4QPO - chains B and C of the 4 polymer chains in the assembly; structure by X-ray diffraction, 2.00 A resolution.

== Chain B (and C) ==
Molecule: Relaxosome protein TraM
From: Escherichia coli
Notes: chain C of this document is another copy of the same molecule, construct and numbering; everything in this record applies to it too
UniProtKB: P10026 (TRAM1_ECOLI); numbering as in UniProt (aligned over 2-54)
Sequence (53 residues; numbered 2 to 54; the number before each row is that of its first residue):
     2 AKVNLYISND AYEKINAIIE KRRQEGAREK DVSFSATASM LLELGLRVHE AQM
Unresolved in the structure: 53-54 (chain C: fully traced)
Swiss-Prot annotation at these positions:
  - mutagenesis: Asn5 (N5D: Loss of all functions)
What the authors report for this chain:
  - specificity-determining residues: Tyr7

== Interface between chain B and chain C ==
Residue-residue contacts - 8 pairs, chain B then chain C:
  Met41(B) with Gln53(C)
  Leu45(B) with Val49(C); Ala52(C), hydrophobic
  Arg48(B) with Arg48(C), hydrogen bond (side chain-backbone); Glu51(C), salt bridge; Ala52(C)
  Val49(B) with Val49(C), hydrophobic
  Ala52(B) with Leu45(C), hydrophobic

== Summary ==
5 residues of chain B and 6 residues of chain C are in contact; the contacts include 1 hydrogen bond and 1
salt bridge. Among the polar pairs are Arg48(B)-Glu51(C) and Arg48(B)-Arg48(C). Curated annotation (UniProt)
lists one mutagenesis site on chain B. From the paper: the specificity determinant Tyr7(B).
Chain B and chain C are both Relaxosome protein TraM (Escherichia coli); the structure, Mechanistic basis of
plasmid-specific DNA binding of the F plasmid regulatory protein, TraM, was determined by X-ray diffraction
together with 4QPQ from the same study.
